PDB entry 5WJR | X-ray diffraction, 1.70 A resolution | chains C and A of the 3 polymer chains in the assembly

[Chain C]
Molecule: 6-nt DNA strand
Sequence (6 nucleotides; row label = number of the first residue in the row):
     1 ATGTCG

[Chain A]
Protein: Ribonuclease H
From: Bacillus halodurans
Notes: EC 3.1.26.4
Reference sequence: Q9KEI9 (RNH1_BACHD); residue numbers follow UniProt; this construct covers 59-196
Chain sequence (142 residues; row label = number of the first residue in the row):
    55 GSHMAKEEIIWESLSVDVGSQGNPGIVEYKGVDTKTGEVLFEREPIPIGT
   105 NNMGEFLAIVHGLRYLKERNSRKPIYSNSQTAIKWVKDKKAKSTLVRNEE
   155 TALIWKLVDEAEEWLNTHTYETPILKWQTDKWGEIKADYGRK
Disordered / not traced: 55-61, 194-196
Construct notes: expression tag (55-58); engineered mutation Asn132 (Asp in Q9KEI9)
Curated features (UniProtKB/Swiss-Prot):
  - binding site (Mg(2+)): Asp71, Glu109, Asp192
  - mutagenesis: Glu109 (E109Q: Loss of activity), Glu188 (E188A: Strongly reduces activity; E188Q: No effect), Asp192 (D192N: Strongly reduced activity with manganese. Loss of activity with magnesium)
Metal / ion sites: Mg2+ site 1: Asp71, Glu109, Asn132 (shared with 1 residue of chain B); Mg2+ site 2 near Asp71 (its only coordinating residue here)

[How chain C and chain A interact]
Pairs across the interface - 19 pairs, chain C then chain A:
  DT2(C) - Asn77(A)  hydrogen bond to the base
  DT2(C) - Pro78(A)  phosphate contact
  DG3(C) - Asn77(A)  hydrogen bond to the sugar
  DG3(C) - Pro78(A)  phosphate contact
  DG3(C) - Thr104(A)  phosphate contact
  DG3(C) - Asn105(A)  hydrogen bond to the base
  DG3(C) - Asn106(A)  hydrogen bond to the base
  DT4(C) - Thr104(A)  hydrogen bond to the phosphate
  DT4(C) - Asn106(A)  hydrogen bond to the sugar
  DT4(C) - Thr135(A)  base contact
  DT4(C) - Trp139(A)  phosphate contact
  DT4(C) - Lys146(A)  sugar contact
  DT4(C) - Ser147(A)  hydrogen bond to the phosphate
  DT4(C) - Thr148(A)  hydrogen bond to the phosphate
  DC5(C) - Gln134(A)  base contact
  DC5(C) - Lys138(A)  phosphate contact
  DC5(C) - Trp139(A)  hydrogen bond to the phosphate
  DC5(C) - Lys146(A)  phosphate contact
  DG6(C) - Lys138(A)  phosphate contact
Other interface residues (no listed pair), chain A (14 interface residues in all): Met107, Leu149

[Overview]
5 residues of chain C face 14 of chain A across their interface, with 9 hydrogen bonds. Polar contacts include
DT2(C)-Asn77(A), DG3(C)-Asn105(A) and DG3(C)-Asn106(A). From UniProt: 3 Mg2+-binding residues and 3
mutagenesis sites on chain A.
Chain C is a 6-nt DNA strand and chain A is Ribonuclease H (Bacillus halodurans); the structure, High
resolution native hexamer DNA and RNA hybrid in complex with RNase H catalytic domain D132N ..., was
determined by X-ray diffraction (same publication as 5USA, 5USE and 5USG).
